4BBL - chains Q and Z of the 26 polymer chains in the assembly; structure by electron microscopy, 18.00 A resolution (very low resolution: no residue pairs are listed; an interface is given only as per-side residue counts).

[Chain Q]
Molecule: Nucleoprotein
From: Influenza A virus
UniProtKB: P15682 (NCAP_I33A0); residue numbers follow UniProt; this construct covers 8-498
Chain sequence (499 residues; each row starts with the number of its first residue):
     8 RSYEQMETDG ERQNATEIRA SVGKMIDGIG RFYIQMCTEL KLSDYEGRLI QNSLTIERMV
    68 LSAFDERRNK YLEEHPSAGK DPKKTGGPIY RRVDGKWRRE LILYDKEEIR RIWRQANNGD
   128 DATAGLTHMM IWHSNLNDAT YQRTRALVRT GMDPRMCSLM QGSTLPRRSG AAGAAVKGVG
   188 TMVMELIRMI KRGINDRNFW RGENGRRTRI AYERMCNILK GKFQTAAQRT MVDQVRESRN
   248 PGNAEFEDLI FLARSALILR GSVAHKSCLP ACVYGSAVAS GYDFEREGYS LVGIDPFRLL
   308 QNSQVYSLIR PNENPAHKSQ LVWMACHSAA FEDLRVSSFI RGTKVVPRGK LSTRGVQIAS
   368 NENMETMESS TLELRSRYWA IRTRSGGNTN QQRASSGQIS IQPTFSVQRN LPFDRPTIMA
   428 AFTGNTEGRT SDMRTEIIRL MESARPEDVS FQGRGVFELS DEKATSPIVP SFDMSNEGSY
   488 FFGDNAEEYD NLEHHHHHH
Not modelled in the structure: 8-20, 73-91, 203-212, 397-404, 420-437, 490-506
Construct notes: expression tag (499-506); conflict Asp34 (Gly in P15682), Arg105 (Met in P15682), Thr237 (Ala in P15682), Ser283 (Pro in P15682), Thr472 (Ala in P15682)
Swiss-Prot annotation at these positions:
  - motif: Lys198 to Arg216 (Bipartite nuclear localization signal)

[Chain Z]
Molecule: 308-nt RNA strand
From: Influenza A virus
Sequence (308 nucleotides; row label = number of the first residue in the row):
     1 UUUUUUUUUU UUUUUUUUUU UUUUUUUUUU UUUUUUUUUU UUUUUUUUUU UUUUUUUUUU
    61 UUUUUUUUUU UUUUUUUUUU UUUUUUUUUU UUUUUUUUUU UUUUUUUUUU UUUUUUUUUU
   121 UUUUUUUUUU UUUUUUUUUU UUUUUUUUUU UUUUUUUUUU UUUUUUUUUU UUUUUUUUUU
   181 UUUUUUUUUU UUUUUUUUUU UUUUUUUUUU UUUUUUUUUU UUUUUUUUUU UUUUUUUUUU
   241 UUUUUUUUUU UUUUUUUUUU UUUUUUUUUU UUUUUUUUUU UUUUUUUUUU UUUUUUUUUU
   301 UUUUUUUU

[Chain Q / chain Z interface]
At this resolution (18 A) residue pairs are not listed: 20 residues of chain Q and 18 of chain Z lie at the interface.

[Overview]
The interface between chain Q and chain Z involves 20 residues on one side and 18 on the other.
Here chain Q is Nucleoprotein and chain Z is a 308-nt RNA strand, both from Influenza A virus. Entry 4BBL
(Cryo-electron microscopy reconstruction of the helical part of influenza A virus ribonucleoprotein isolated
from virions) was determined by electron microscopy.
